PDB entry 8JKF | electron microscopy, 2.83 A resolution | chains a and A of the 12 polymer chains in the assembly

# Chain a (and A)
Molecule: NS1
From: Zika virus
Notes: chain A of this document is another copy of the same molecule, construct and numbering; everything in this record applies to it too
UniProtKB: A0A7U3RUT3 (A0A7U3RUT3_ZIKV); residues 3-354 here correspond to UniProt positions 797-1148 (UniProt number = residue number + 794)
Amino-acid sequence (358 residues; numbered -3 to 354; the number before each row is that of its first residue; numbers below 1 keep their minus sign (His-3 is residue -3)):
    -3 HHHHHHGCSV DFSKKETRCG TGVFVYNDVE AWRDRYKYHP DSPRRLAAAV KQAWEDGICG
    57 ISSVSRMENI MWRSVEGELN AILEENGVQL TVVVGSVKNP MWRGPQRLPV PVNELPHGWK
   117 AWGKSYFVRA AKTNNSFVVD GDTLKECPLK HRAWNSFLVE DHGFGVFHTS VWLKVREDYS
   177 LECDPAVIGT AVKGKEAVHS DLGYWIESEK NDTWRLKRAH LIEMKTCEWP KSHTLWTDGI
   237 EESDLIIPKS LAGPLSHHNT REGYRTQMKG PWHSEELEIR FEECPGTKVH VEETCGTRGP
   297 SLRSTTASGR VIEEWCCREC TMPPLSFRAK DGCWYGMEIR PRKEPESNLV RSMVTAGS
Not modelled in the structure: -3 to -1, 26-29, 119-122, 353-354 (chain A: -3, 353-354)
Sequence notes: expression tag (-3 to 2)
Cystine bridges: Cys4-Cys15, Cys55-Cys143, Cys179-Cys223, Cys280-Cys329, Cys291-Cys312, Cys313-Cys316

# Chain a / chain A interface
Contacting residue pairs (111; chain a residue first):
  His0(a) with Trp201(A)
  His2(a) with Ser5(A); Val6(A), hydrogen bond (backbone-backbone); Phe8(A)
  Gly3(a) with Cys4(A); Tyr22(A)
  Cys4(a) with Gly3(A); Cys4(A), hydrogen bond (backbone-backbone); Tyr22(A)
  Ser5(a) with His2(A); Gly3(A); Tyr22(A), hydrogen bond
  Val6(a) with His0(A); His1(A); His2(A), hydrogen bond (backbone-backbone)
  Asp7(a) with His0(A); His1(A), salt bridge
  Phe8(a) with His0(A), hydrogen bond (backbone-backbone); His2(A)
  Ser9(a) with His0(A), hydrogen bond
  Lys10(a) with Asp157(A), salt bridge; His158(A), hydrogen bond (side chain-backbone); Gly159(A)
  Glu12(a) with Gly159(A); Phe160(A), hydrogen bond (side chain-backbone)
  Arg14(a) with Tyr22(A); Asp24(A), salt bridge; Phe160(A)
  Gly16(a) with Tyr22(A)
  Thr17(a) with Tyr22(A); Asn23(A), hydrogen bond (backbone-backbone)
  Gly18(a) with Val21(A); Tyr22(A)
  Val19(a) with Phe20(A); Val21(A), hydrogen bond (backbone-backbone); Ala187(A), hydrophobic
  Phe20(a) with Ser5(A); Val19(A); Phe20(A), hydrophobic; Tyr22(A), hydrophobic
  Val21(a) with Gly18(A); Val19(A), hydrogen bond (backbone-backbone)
  Tyr22(a) with Cys4(A); Ser5(A), hydrogen bond; Arg14(A); Gly16(A); Thr17(A); Phe20(A), hydrophobic
  Asn23(a) with Thr17(A), hydrogen bond (backbone-backbone)
  Asp24(a) with Arg14(A), salt bridge
  Arg31(a) with Arg14(A)
  Asp157(a) with Gly190(A); Lys191(A)
  Gly159(a) with Lys189(A); Glu192(A)
  Phe160(a) with Ala187(A); Val188(A); Lys189(A); Glu192(A)
  Val162(a) with Arg14(A)
  Phe163(a) with Ser5(A); Asp7(A); Glu12(A); Arg14(A)
  Pro181(a) with Gly190(A)
  Val183(a) with Lys189(A)
  Ile184(a) with Val188(A); Lys189(A); Gly190(A)
  Gly185(a) with Val188(A)
  Thr186(a) with Ala187(A); Val188(A), hydrogen bond (backbone-backbone); Leu231(A)
  Ala187(a) with Thr186(A); Ala187(A), hydrophobic
  Val188(a) with Ile184(A); Gly185(A); Thr186(A), hydrogen bond (backbone-backbone); His229(A)
  Lys189(a) with Val183(A); Ile184(A)
  Gly190(a) with Pro181(A); Ile184(A), hydrogen bond (backbone-backbone); His229(A), hydrogen bond (backbone-side chain)
  Glu192(a) with His1(A), salt bridge
  Val194(a) with Val19(A), hydrophobic
  Trp210(a) with Ser228(A); His229(A)
  Lys227(a) with Trp232(A); Asp234(A), salt bridge
  Ser228(a) with Trp210(A); Trp232(A); His254(A), hydrogen bond (backbone-side chain)
  His229(a) with Val188(A); Gly190(A), hydrogen bond (side chain-backbone); Trp210(A)
  Thr230(a) with Leu231(A); Trp232(A), hydrogen bond (backbone-backbone)
  Leu231(a) with Ser228(A); Thr230(A); Leu231(A), hydrophobic
  Trp232(a) with Lys227(A); Ser228(A); Thr230(A), hydrogen bond (backbone-backbone)
  Thr233(a) with Trp232(A); Thr233(A), hydrogen bond (side chain-backbone); Asp234(A), hydrogen bond
  Asp234(a) with Lys227(A), salt bridge; Thr233(A), hydrogen bond; Asp234(A)
  His254(a) with Ser228(A), hydrogen bond (side chain-backbone)
Interface residues without a listed pair, chain a (53 interface residues in all): Thr13, Cys15, Tyr32, Ala182, Trp201
Interface residues without a listed pair, chain A (52 interface residues in all): His-1, Thr13, Cys15, Ala182, Ala193, Val194

# In short
Chain a and chain A form an interface of 53 and 52 residues respectively, with 25 hydrogen bonds and 7 salt
bridges. Polar pairs include Asp7(a)-His1(A), Lys10(a)-Asp157(A) and Arg14(a)-Asp24(A).
Chain a and chain A are both NS1 (Zika virus); the structure, CryoEM structure of sNS1 complexed with Fab 3G2,
was determined by electron microscopy together with 8JQM from the same study.
